3HYE - chains K and W of the 28 polymer chains in the assembly; structure by X-ray diffraction, 2.50 A resolution.

[Chain K]
Molecule: Proteasome component PRE2
Organism: Saccharomyces cerevisiae
Notes: EC 3.4.25.1
UniProt: P30656 (PSB5_YEAST); the construct lacks a stretch of the UniProt sequence and is renumbered around it, so the offset changes along the chain: 1-105 = UniProt 76-180; 106-181 = UniProt 183-258; 183-211 = UniProt 259-287
Amino-acid sequence (212 residues; numbered 1 to 211 plus 2 insertion-coded residues; 1 number in that range is skipped by the numbering (no residue carries it; nothing is unmodelled there); the number before each row is that of its first residue; a row labelled like 10A-10B holds insertion residues (10A, then the next letters in order)):
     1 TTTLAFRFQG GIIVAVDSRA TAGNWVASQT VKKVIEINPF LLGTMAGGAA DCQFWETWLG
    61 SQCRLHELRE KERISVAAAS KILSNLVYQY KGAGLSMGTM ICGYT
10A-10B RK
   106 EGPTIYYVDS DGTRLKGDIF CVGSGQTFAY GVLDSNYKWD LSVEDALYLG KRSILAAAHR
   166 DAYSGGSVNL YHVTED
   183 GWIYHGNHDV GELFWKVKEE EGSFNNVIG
Covalent attachments: compound HYE linked to Thr1
Small-molecule neighbours: HYE ((2R,3S,4R)-2-[(S)-(1S)-cyclohex-2-en-1-yl(hydroxy)methyl]-3-hydroxy-4-(2-hydroxyethyl)-3-methyl-5-oxopyrrolidine-2-carbaldehyde): Arg19, Ala20, Thr21, Val31, Lys32, Lys33, Met45, Ala46, Gly47, Gly48, Ala49, Ser129, Tyr168

[Chain W]
Molecule: Proteasome component PUP3
Organism: Saccharomyces cerevisiae
Notes: EC 3.4.25.1
UniProt: P25451 (PSB3_YEAST); the construct lacks a stretch of the UniProt sequence and is renumbered around it, so the offset changes along the chain: -8 to -1 = UniProt 2-9; 1-36 = UniProt 10-45; 38-105 = UniProt 46-113; 106-122 = UniProt 117-133; 2 more segments
Amino-acid sequence (204 residues; numbered -8 to 194 plus 4 insertion-coded residues; 3 numbers in that range are skipped by the numbering (no residue carries them; nothing is unmodelled there); the number before each row is that of its first residue; a row labelled like 10A-10C holds insertion residues (10A, then the next letters in order); numbers below 1 keep their minus sign (Ser-8 is residue -8)):
    -8 SDPSSING
     1 GIVVAMTGKD CVAIACDLRL GSQSLGVSNK FEKIFH
    38 YGHVFLGITG LATDVTTLNE MFRYKTNLYK LKEERAIEPE TFTQLVSSSL YERRFGPYFV
    98 GPVVAGIN
10A-10C SKS
   106 GKPFIAGFDL IGCIDEA
   12A K
   123 DFIVSGTASD QLFGMCESLY EPNLEPEDLF ETISQALLNA ADRDALSGWG AVVYIIK
   181 KDEVVKRYLK MRQD
Swiss-Prot annotation at these positions:
  - modified residue: Ser22 (Phosphoserine)
  - cross-link: Lys62 (Glycyl lysine isopeptide (Lys-Gly) (interchain with G-Cter in ubiquitin))

[Chain K / chain W interface]
Pairs across the interface - 46 pairs, chain K then chain W:
  Arg19(K) - Asp194(W)  salt bridge
  Asn24(K) - Ser-4(W)
  Asn24(K) - Arg165(W)
  Asn24(K) - Asp166(W)
  Asn24(K) - Ala167(W)  hydrogen bond (backbone-backbone)
  Asn24(K) - Leu168(W)
  Trp25(K) - Gln133(W)
  Trp25(K) - Arg165(W)
  Val26(K) - Arg165(W)  hydrogen bond (backbone-side chain)
  Val26(K) - Asp166(W)
  Val26(K) - Ala167(W)
  Ala27(K) - Arg165(W)  hydrogen bond (backbone-side chain)
  Ser28(K) - Arg165(W)
  Gln29(K) - Asp164(W)
  Gln29(K) - Arg192(W)
  Phe133(K) - Leu25(W)  hydrophobic
  Ala163(K) - Asp194(W)
  His164(K) - Trp171(W)  hydrogen bond (backbone-side chain)
  His164(K) - Gln193(W)  hydrogen bond (side chain-backbone)
  Arg165(K) - Ser24(W)
  Arg165(K) - Leu25(W)
  Arg165(K) - Gly26(W)  hydrogen bond (side chain-backbone)
  Arg165(K) - Val27(W)
  Arg165(K) - Trp171(W)
  Asp166(K) - Ser24(W)
  Asp166(K) - Asp194(W)
  Ala167(K) - Arg19(W)
  Ala167(K) - Ser24(W)  hydrogen bond (backbone-backbone)
  Ala167(K) - Ala167(W)
  Tyr168(K) - Ser24(W)
  Ser169(K) - Asp194(W)
  Gly170(K) - Asp194(W)
  Gly171(K) - Arg192(W)  hydrogen bond (backbone-side chain)
  Gly171(K) - Asp194(W)  hydrogen bond (backbone-side chain)
  Asp191(K) - Arg192(W)  salt bridge
  Val192(K) - Asp194(W)
  Gly193(K) - Arg192(W)
  Phe196(K) - Gln193(W)
  Trp197(K) - Lys190(W)
  Trp197(K) - Met191(W)
  Trp197(K) - Gln193(W)
  Asn208(K) - Asn29(W)  hydrogen bond
  Asn208(K) - Lys30(W)  hydrogen bond (backbone-side chain)
  Val209(K) - Asn29(W)
  Val209(K) - Gln193(W)
  Gly211(K) - Lys190(W)
Also at the interface, not in a pair above, chain K (26 interface residues in all): Ile210
Also at the interface, not in a pair above, chain W (21 interface residues in all): Gln23

[Overview]
The interface between chain K and chain W involves 26 residues on one side and 21 on the other, with 11
hydrogen bonds and 2 salt bridges. Among the polar pairs are Arg19(K)-Asp194(W), Asp191(K)-Arg192(W) and
Val26(K)-Arg165(W). Covalently linked compound HYE: at Thr1(K).
Chain K is Proteasome component PRE2 and chain W is Proteasome component PUP3, both from Saccharomyces
cerevisiae; the structure, Crystal structure of 20S proteasome in complex with hydroxylated salinosporamide,
was determined by X-ray diffraction, deposited together with 3GPT and 3GPW.
